PDB entry 3OL6 | X-ray diffraction, 2.50 A resolution | chains A and C of the 4 polymer chains in the assembly

# Chain A
Protein: Polymerase
Organism: Human poliovirus 1
Notes: EC 2.7.7.48
UniProt: B3VQP5 (B3VQP5_9ENTO); residues 1-461 here correspond to UniProt positions 1749-2209 (UniProt number = residue number + 1748)
Amino-acid sequence (471 residues; numbered 1 to 471; the number before each row is that of its first residue):
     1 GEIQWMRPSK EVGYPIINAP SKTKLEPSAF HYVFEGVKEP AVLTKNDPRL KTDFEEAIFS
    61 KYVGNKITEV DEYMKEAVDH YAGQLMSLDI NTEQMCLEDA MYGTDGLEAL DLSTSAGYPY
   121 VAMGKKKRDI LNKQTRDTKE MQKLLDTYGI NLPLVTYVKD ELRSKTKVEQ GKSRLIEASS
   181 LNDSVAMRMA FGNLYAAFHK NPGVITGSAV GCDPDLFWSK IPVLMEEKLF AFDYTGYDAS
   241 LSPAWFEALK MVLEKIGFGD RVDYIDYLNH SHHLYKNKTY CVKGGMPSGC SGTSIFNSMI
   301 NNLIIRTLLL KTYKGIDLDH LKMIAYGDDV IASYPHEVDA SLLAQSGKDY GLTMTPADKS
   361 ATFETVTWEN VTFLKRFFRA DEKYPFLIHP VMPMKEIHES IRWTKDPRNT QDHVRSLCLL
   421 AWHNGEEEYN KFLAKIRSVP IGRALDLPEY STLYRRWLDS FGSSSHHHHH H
Unresolved in the structure: 462-471
Construct notes: engineered mutation Asp446 (Leu2194 in B3VQP5); expression tag (462-471)
Bound ions: Zn2+ near His270 (its only coordinating residue here)
What the authors report for this chain:
  - binding site for the 26-nt RNA strand: Asn18 to Ala19, Pro20
  - contacts within the chain: Gly1-Gly64, Asp233-Asp358 (backbone contact), Asp238-Asn297
  - catalytic residues: Asp233, Asp328
  - catalytic residues: Arg174 (proposed by the authors, not directly observed)

# Chain C
Molecule: 14-nt RNA strand
Sequence (14 nucleotides; row label = number of the first residue in the row):
   688 GCCCGGACGA GAGA

# How chain A and chain C interact
Residue-residue contacts - 27 pairs, chain A then chain C:
  Ser113(A) - G696(C)  phosphate contact
  Arg128(A) - C695(C)  salt bridge to the phosphate
  Arg128(A) - G696(C)  salt bridge to the phosphate
  Lys133(A) - A694(C)  phosphate contact
  Lys133(A) - C695(C)  salt bridge to the phosphate
  Tyr326(A) - G700(C)  hydrogen bond to the base
  Tyr326(A) - A701(C)  hydrogen bond to the sugar
  Gly327(A) - A701(C)  sugar contact
  Asp328(A) - A701(C)  phosphate contact
  Asp329(A) - A701(C)  phosphate contact
  Leu374(A) - G700(C)  sugar contact
  Leu374(A) - A701(C)  sugar contact
  Lys375(A) - G700(C)  phosphate contact
  Lys375(A) - A701(C)  salt bridge to the phosphate
  Arg376(A) - G700(C)  sugar contact
  Met392(A) - A699(C)  sugar contact
  Met392(A) - G700(C)  sugar contact
  Ser400(A) - G698(C)  hydrogen bond to the phosphate
  Ser400(A) - A699(C)  hydrogen bond to the phosphate
  Asn409(A) - A697(C)  sugar contact
  Asp412(A) - G696(C)  hydrogen bond to the base
  Asp412(A) - A697(C)  sugar contact
  His413(A) - A697(C)  sugar contact
  His413(A) - G698(C)  sugar contact
  Ser416(A) - G698(C)  sugar contact
  Leu417(A) - G698(C)  sugar contact
  Leu420(A) - A699(C)  sugar contact
Interface residues without a listed pair, chain A (21 interface residues in all): Leu112, Lys159, Lys405

# Summary
The interface between chain A and chain C involves 21 residues on one side and 8 on the other; the contacts
include 5 hydrogen bonds and 4 salt bridges. Polar pairs include Tyr326(A)-G700(C), Asp412(A)-G696(C) and
Tyr326(A)-A701(C). The paper reports catalytic residues Asp233(A), Asp328(A) and Arg174(A); a binding site for
the 26-nt RNA strand at Asn18(A) and Pro20(A).
Here chain A is Polymerase (Human poliovirus 1) and chain C is a 14-nt RNA strand. Entry 3OL6 (Poliovirus
polymerase elongation complex) was determined by X-ray diffraction together with 3OL7, 3OL8, 3OL9, 3OLA and
3OLB from the same study.
